PDB entry 7K1K | electron microscopy, 4.10 A resolution (low resolution: residue-level contacts below are approximate; hydrogen-bond / salt-bridge calls are withheld) | chains A and D of the 7 polymer chains in the assembly

== Chain A ==
Molecule: DNA-dependent protein kinase catalytic subunit
Source organism: Homo sapiens
Notes: EC 2.7.11.1
UniProtKB: P78527 (PRKDC_HUMAN); residues 1-4128 here = UniProt positions 1-4128
Chain sequence (4128 residues; each row starts with the number of its first residue):
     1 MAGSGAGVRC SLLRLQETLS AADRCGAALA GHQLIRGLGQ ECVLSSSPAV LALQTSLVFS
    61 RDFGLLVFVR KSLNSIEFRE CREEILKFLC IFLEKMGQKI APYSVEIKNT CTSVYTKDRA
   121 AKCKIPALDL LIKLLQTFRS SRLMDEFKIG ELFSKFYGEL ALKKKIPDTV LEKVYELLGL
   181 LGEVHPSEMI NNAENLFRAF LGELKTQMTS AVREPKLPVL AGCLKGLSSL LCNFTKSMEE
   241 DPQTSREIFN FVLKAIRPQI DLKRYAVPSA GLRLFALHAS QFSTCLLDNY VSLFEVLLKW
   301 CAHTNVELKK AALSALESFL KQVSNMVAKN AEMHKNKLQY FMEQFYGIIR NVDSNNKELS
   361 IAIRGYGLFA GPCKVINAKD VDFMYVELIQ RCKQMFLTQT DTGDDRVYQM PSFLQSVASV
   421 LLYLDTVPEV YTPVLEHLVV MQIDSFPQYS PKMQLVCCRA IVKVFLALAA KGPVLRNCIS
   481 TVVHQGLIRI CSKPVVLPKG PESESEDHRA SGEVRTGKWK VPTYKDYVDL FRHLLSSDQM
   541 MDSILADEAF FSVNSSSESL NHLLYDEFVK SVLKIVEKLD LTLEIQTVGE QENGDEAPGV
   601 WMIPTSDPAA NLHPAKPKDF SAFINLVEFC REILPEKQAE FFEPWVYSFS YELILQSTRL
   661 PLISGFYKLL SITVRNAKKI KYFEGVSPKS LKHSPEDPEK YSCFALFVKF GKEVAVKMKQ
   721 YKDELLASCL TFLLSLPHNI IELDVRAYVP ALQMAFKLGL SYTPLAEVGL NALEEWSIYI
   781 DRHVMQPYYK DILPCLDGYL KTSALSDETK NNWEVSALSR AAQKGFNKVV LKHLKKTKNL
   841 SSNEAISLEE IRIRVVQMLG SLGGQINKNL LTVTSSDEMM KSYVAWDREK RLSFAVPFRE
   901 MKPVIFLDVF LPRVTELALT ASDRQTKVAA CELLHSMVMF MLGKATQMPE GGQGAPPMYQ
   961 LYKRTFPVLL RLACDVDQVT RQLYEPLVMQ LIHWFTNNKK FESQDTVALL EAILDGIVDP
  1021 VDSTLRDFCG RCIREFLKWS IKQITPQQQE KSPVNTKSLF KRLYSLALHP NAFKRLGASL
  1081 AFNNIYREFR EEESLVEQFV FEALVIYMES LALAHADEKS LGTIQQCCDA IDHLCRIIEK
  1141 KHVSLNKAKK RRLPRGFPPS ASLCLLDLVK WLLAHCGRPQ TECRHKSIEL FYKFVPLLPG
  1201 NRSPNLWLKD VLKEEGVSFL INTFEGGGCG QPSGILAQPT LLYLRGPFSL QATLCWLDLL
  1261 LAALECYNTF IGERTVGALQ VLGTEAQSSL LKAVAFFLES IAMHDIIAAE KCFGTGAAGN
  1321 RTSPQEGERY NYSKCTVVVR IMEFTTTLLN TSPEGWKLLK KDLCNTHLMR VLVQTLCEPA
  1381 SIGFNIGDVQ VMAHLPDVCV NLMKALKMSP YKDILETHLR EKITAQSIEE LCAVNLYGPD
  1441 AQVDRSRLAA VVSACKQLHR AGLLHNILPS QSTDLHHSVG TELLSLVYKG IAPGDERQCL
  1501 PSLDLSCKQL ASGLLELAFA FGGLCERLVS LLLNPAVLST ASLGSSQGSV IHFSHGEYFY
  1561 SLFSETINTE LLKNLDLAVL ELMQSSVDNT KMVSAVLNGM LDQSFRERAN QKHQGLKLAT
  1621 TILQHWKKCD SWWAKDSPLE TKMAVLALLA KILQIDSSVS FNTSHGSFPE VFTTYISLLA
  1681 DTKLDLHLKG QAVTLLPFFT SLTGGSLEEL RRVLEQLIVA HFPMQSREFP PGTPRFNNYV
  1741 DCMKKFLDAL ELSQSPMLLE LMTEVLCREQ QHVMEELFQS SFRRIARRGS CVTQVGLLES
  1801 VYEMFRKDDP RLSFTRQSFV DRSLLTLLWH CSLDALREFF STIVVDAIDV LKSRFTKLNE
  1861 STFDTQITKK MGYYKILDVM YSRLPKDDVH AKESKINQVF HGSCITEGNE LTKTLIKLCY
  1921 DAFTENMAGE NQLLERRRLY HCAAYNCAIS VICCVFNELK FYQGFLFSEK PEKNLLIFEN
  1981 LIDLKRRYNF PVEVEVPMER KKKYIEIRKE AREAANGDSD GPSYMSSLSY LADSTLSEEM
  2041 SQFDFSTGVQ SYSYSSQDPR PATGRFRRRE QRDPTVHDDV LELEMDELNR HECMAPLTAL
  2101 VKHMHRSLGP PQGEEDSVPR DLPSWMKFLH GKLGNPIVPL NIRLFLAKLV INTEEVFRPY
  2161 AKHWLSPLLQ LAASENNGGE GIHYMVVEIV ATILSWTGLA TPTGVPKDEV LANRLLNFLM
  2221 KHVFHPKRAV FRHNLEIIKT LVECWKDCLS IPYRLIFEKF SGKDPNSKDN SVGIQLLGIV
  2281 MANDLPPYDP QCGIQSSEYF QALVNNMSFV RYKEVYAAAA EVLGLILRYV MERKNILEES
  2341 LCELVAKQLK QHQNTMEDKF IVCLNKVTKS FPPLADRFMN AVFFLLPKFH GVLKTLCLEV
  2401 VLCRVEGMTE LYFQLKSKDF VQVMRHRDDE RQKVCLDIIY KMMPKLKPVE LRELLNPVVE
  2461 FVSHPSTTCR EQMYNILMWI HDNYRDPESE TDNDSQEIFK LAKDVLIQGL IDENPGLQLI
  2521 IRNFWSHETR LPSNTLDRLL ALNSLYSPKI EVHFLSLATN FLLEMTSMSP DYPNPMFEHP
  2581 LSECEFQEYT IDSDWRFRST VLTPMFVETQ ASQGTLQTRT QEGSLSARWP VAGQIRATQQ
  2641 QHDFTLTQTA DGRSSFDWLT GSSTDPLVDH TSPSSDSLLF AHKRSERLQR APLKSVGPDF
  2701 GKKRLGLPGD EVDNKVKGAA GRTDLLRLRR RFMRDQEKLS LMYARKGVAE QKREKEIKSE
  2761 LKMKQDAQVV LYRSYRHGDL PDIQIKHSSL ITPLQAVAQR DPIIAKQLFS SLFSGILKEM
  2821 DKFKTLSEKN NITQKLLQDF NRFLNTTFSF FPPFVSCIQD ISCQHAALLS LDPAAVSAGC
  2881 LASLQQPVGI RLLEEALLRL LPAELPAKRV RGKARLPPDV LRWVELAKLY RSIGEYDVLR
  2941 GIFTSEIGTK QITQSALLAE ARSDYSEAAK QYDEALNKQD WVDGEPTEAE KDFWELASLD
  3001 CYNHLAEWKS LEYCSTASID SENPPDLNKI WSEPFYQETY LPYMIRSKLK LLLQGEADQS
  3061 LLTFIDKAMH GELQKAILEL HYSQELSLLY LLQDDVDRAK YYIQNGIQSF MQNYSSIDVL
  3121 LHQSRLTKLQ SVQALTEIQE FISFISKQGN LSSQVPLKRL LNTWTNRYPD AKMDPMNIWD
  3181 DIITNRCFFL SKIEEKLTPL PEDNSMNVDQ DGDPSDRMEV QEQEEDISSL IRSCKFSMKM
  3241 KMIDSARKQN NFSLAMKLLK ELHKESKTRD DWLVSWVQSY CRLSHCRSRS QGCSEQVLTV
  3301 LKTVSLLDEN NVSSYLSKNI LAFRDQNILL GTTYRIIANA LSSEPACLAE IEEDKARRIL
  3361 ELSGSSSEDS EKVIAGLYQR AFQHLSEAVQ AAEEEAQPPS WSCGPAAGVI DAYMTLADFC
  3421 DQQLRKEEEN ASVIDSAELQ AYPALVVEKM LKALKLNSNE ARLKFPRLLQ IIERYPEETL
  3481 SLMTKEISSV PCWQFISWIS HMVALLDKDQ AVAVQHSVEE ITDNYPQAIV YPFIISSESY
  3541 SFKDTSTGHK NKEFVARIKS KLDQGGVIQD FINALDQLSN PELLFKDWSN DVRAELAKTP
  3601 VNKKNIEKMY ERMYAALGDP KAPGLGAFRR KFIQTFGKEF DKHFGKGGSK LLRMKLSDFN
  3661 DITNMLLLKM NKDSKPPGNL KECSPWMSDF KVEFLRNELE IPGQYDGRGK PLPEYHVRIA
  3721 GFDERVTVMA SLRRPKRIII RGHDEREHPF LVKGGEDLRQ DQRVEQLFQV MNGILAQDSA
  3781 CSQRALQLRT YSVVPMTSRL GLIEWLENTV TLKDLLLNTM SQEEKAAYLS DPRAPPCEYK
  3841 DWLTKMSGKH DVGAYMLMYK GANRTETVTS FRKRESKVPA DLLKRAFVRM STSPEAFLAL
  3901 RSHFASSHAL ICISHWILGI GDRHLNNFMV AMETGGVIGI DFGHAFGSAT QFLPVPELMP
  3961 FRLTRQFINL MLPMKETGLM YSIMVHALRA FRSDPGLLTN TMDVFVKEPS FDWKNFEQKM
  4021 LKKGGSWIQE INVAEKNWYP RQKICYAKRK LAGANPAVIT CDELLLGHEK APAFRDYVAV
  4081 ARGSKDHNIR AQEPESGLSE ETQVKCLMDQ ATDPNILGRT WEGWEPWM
Disordered / not traced: 1-6, 497-518, 546-559, 586-601, 686-699, 802-816, 948-955, 1231-1240, 1283-1290, 1304-1322, 1495-1501, 1542-1551, 1995-1999, 2017-2081, 2109-2119, 2568-2786, 2900-2916, 3199-3225, 3363-3369, 3392-3405, 3430-3439
Swiss-Prot annotation at these positions:
  - region: Leu1503 to Leu1538 (Interaction with C1D), Glu2737 to Gln2765 (May split the end of the DNA molecule, with the two strands separating around the region), Val3728 to Arg3734 (G-loop), Gly3919 to Asn3927 (Catalytic loop), Gly3939 to Thr3964 (Activation loop)
  - site: Asp2020, Gly2021 (Cleavage)
  - modified residue: Lys117 (N6-acetyllysine), Ser511 (Phosphoserine), Ser687 (Phosphoserine), Lys828 (N6-acetyllysine), Ser841 (Phosphoserine), Ser893 (Phosphoserine), Ser1065 (Phosphoserine), Lys1209 (N6-acetyllysine), Lys1970 (N6-acetyllysine), Ser2056 (Phosphoserine), Lys2259 (N6-acetyllysine), Thr2535 (Phosphothreonine), Thr2609 (Phosphothreonine), Ser2612 (Phosphoserine), Thr2638 (Phosphothreonine), Thr2647 (Phosphothreonine), Ser2789 (Phosphoserine), Ser3205 (Phosphoserine), Lys3241 (N6-acetyllysine), Lys3260 (N6-acetyllysine) and 6 more in UniProt
Reported in the primary citation:
  - binding site for the 16-nt DNA strand: Trp519, Lys520
  - post-translational modification sites: Ser56, Ser72, Thr946, Ser1003, Ser3205, Thr3950 (citing earlier work)
  - disease-associated variants - L3062R: decreased catalytic activity (citing earlier work)

== Chain D ==
Molecule: 24-nt DNA strand
Sequence (24 nucleotides; each row starts with the number of its first residue):
     1 GCATGCTCTA CTGCTTCGAT ATCG

== How chain A and chain D interact ==
Pairs across the interface (12):
  Arg119(A) with DT16(D)
  Ala120(A) with DT15(D)
  Ala121(A) with DT15(D)
  Pro167(A) with DC14(D)
  Thr169(A) with DC14(D)
  Arg264(A) with DC11(D)
  Asp405(A) with DG1(D)
  Tyr408(A) with DA3(D)
  Ser450(A) with DA3(D)
  Arg820(A) with DC6(D)
  Lys832(A) with DG5(D)
  Lys836(A) with DT4(D)
Also at the interface, not in a pair above, chain A (16 interface residues in all): Lys122, Pro218, Met453, Lys2313
Also at the interface, not in a pair above, chain D (14 interface residues in all): DC2, DT7, DC8, DA10, DG13

== In short ==
The interface between chain A and chain D involves 16 residues on one side and 14 on the other. From the
paper: a binding site for the 16-nt DNA strand at Trp519(A) and Lys520(A); L3062R of chain A reduces catalytic
activity.
Chain A is DNA-dependent protein kinase catalytic subunit (Homo sapiens) and chain D is a 24-nt DNA strand;
the structure, CryoEM structure of inactivated-form DNA-PK (Complex IV), was determined by electron
microscopy, deposited together with 7K0Y, 7K17, 7K19, 7K1B, 7K1J and 7K1N.
